6NK5 - chains F and C of the 12 polymer chains in the assembly; structure by electron microscopy, 4.16 A resolution (low resolution: residue-level contacts below are approximate; hydrogen-bond / salt-bridge calls are withheld).

# Chain F
Name: E2 glycoprotein
Organism: Chikungunya virus (strain 37997)
Reference sequence: Q5XXP3 (POLS_CHIK3); residues 5-423 here correspond to UniProt positions 330-748 (UniProt number = residue number + 325)
Chain sequence (419 residues; row label = number of the first residue in the row):
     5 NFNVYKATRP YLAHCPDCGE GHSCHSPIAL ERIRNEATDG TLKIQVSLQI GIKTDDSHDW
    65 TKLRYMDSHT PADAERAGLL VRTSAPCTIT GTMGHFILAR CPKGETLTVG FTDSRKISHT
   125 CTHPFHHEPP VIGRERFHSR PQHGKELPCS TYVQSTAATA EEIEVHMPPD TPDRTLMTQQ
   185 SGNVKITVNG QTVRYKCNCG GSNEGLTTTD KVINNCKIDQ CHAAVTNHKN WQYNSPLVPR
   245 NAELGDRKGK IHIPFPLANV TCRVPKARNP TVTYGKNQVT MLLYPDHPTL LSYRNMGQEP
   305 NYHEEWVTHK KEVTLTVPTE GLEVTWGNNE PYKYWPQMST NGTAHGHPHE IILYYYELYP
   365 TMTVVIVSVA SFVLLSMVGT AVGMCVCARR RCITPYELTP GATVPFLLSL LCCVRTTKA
Disulfides: C19-C125, C91-C105, C153-C266, C203-C220, C396-C417
Covalently attached groups: N-acetylglucosamine (NAG) linked to N263

# Chain C
Name: E1 glycoprotein
Organism: Chikungunya virus (strain 37997)
Reference sequence: Q5XXP3 (POLS_CHIK3); residues 1-439 here correspond to UniProt positions 810-1248 (UniProt number = residue number + 809)
Chain sequence (439 residues; row label = number of the first residue in the row):
     1 YEHVTVIPNT VGVPYKTLVN RPGYSPMVLE MELQSVTLEP TLSLDYITCE YKTVIPSPYV
    61 KCCGTAECKD KSLPDYSCKV FTGVYPFMWG GAYCFCDAEN TQLSEAHVEK SESCKTEFAS
   121 AYRAHTASAS AKLRVLYQGN NITVAAYANG DHAVTVKDAK FVVGPMSSAW TPFDNKIVVY
   181 KGDVYNMDYP PFGAGRPGQF GDIQSRTPES KDVYANTQLV LQRPAAGTVH VPYSQAPSGF
   241 KYWLKERGAS LQHTAPFGCQ IATNPVRAVN CAVGNIPISI DIPDAAFTRV VDAPSVTDMS
   301 CEVPACTHSS DFGGVAIIKY TASKKGKCAV HSMTNAVTIR EADVEVEGNS QLQISFSTAL
   361 ASAEFRVQVC STQVHCAAAC HPPKDHIVNY PASHTTLGVQ DISTTAMSWV QKITGGVGLI
   421 VAVAALILIV VLCVSFSRH
Disulfides: C49-C114, C62-C94, C63-C96, C68-C78, C306-C380, C328-C370
Covalently attached groups: N-acetylglucosamine (NAG) linked to N141

# Interface between chain F and chain C
Contacting residue pairs (13):
  H147(F) - H230(C)
  H147(F) - P232(C)
  R267(F) - A225(C)
  R272(F) - Y233(C)
  R272(F) - S234(C)
  R272(F) - Q235(C)
  T275(F) - Q218(C)
  L286(F) - R196(C)
  Y288(F) - P197(C)
  Y288(F) - Q235(C)
  Y288(F) - P237(C)
  K314(F) - K241(C)
  K314(F) - Y242(C)
Also at the interface, not in a pair above, chain F (9 interface residues in all): Q146, N273
Also at the interface, not in a pair above, chain C (15 interface residues in all): Q222, T228, S238

# Summary
9 residues of chain F face 15 of chain C across their interface.
Chain F is E2 glycoprotein and chain C is E1 glycoprotein, both from Chikungunya virus (strain 37997); the
structure, Electron Cryo-Microscopy Of Chikungunya VLP, was determined by electron microscopy together with
6NK3, 6NK6 and 6NK7 from the same study.
